PDB entry 1YR5 | X-ray diffraction, 1.70 A resolution | chains A and B

== Chain A ==
Molecule: calmodulin
Source organism: Homo sapiens
Reference sequence: P62158 (CALM_HUMAN); residue numbers follow UniProt; this construct covers 1-148
Sequence (148 residues; each row starts with the number of its first residue):
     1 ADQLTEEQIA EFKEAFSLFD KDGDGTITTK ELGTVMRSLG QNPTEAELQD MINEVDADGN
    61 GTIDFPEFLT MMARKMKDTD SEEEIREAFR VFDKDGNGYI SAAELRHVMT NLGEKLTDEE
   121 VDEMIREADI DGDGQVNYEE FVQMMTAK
Unresolved in the structure: 1-2
Metal / ion sites: Ca2+ site 1: Asp20, Asp22, Asp24, Thr26, Glu31; Ca2+ site 2: Asp56, Asp58, Asn60, Thr62, Glu67; Ca2+ site 3: Asp93, Asp95, Asn97, Tyr99, Glu104; Ca2+ site 4: Asp129, Asp131, Asp133, Gln135, Glu140

== Chain B ==
Molecule: 19-mer from Death-associated protein kinase 1
Notes: EC 2.7.1.37
Reference sequence: P53355 (DAPK1_HUMAN); residues 302-320 here = UniProt positions 302-320
Sequence (19 residues; each row starts with the number of its first residue):
   302 RKKWKQSVRL ISLCQRLSR
UniProt features mapped onto this chain:
  - modified residue (Phosphoserine): Ser308, Ser319
  - mutagenesis: Ser308 (S308A: Elevated Ca(2+)-calmodulin binding and Ca(2+)-calmodulin-independent kinase activity. Increases apoptotic activity ...), Ser313 (S313A: Minimal effect on activity)

== Interface between chain A and chain B ==
Residue-residue contacts (59; chain A residue first):
  Glu7(A) with Arg302(B), salt bridge
  Ala10(A) with Arg302(B)
  Glu11(A) with Arg302(B); Gln307(B)
  Glu14(A) with Arg302(B), salt bridge; Lys304(B); Gln307(B)
  Ala15(A) with Leu311(B), hydrophobic
  Leu18(A) with Leu311(B), hydrophobic
  Phe19(A) with Cys315(B), hydrophobic
  Val35(A) with Cys315(B), hydrophobic
  Met36(A) with Cys315(B); Leu318(B), hydrophobic; Ser319(B)
  Leu39(A) with Ile312(B), hydrophobic; Cys315(B), hydrophobic
  Gln41(A) with Cys315(B); Gln316(B); Ser319(B), hydrogen bond
  Met51(A) with Leu318(B)
  Met71(A) with Leu318(B), hydrophobic
  Lys75(A) with Leu314(B); Arg317(B), hydrogen bond (backbone-side chain)
  Met76(A) with Arg310(B); Arg317(B)
  Lys77(A) with Arg317(B)
  Asp78(A) with Arg317(B)
  Thr79(A) with Arg317(B), hydrogen bond (backbone-side chain)
  Asp80(A) with Ser313(B), hydrogen bond; Arg317(B)
  Glu84(A) with Gln316(B); Arg317(B), salt bridge
  Glu87(A) with Gln316(B)
  Ala88(A) with Val309(B), hydrophobic; Gln316(B)
  Phe92(A) with Trp305(B); Ser308(B); Val309(B), hydrophobic; Ile312(B), hydrophobic
  Ile100(A) with Trp305(B), hydrophobic
  Leu105(A) with Trp305(B)
  Met109(A) with Ser308(B)
  Glu114(A) with Lys304(B), salt bridge; Ser308(B)
  Leu116(A) with Lys304(B)
  Glu120(A) with Lys304(B), salt bridge
  Met124(A) with Trp305(B), hydrogen bond (side chain-backbone)
  Glu127(A) with Lys303(B), salt bridge
  Ala128(A) with Trp305(B), hydrophobic
  Val136(A) with Trp305(B), hydrophobic
  Phe141(A) with Trp305(B); Val309(B), hydrophobic
  Met144(A) with Trp305(B), hydrophobic; Lys306(B); Val309(B), hydrophobic
  Met145(A) with Lys306(B), hydrogen bond (backbone-side chain); Val309(B), hydrophobic
  Ala147(A) with Lys306(B), hydrogen bond (backbone-side chain)
  Lys148(A) with Lys303(B)
Interface residues without a listed pair, chain A (43 interface residues in all): Leu32, Met72, Val91, Ile125, Thr146

== In short ==
43 residues of chain A face 18 of chain B across their interface, with 7 hydrogen bonds and 6 salt bridges.
Polar pairs include Glu7(A)-Arg302(B), Glu14(A)-Arg302(B) and Glu84(A)-Arg317(B). Curated annotation (UniProt)
lists 2 mutagenesis sites on chain B.
Chain A is calmodulin (Homo sapiens) and chain B is a 19-mer from Death-associated protein kinase 1; the
structure, 1.7-A structure of calmodulin bound to a peptide from DAP kinase, was determined by X-ray
diffraction.
